PDB entry 5LPX | X-ray diffraction, 1.90 A resolution | chain A

Chain A:
Protein: Annexin A2
Organism: Homo sapiens
UniProtKB: P07355 (ANXA2_HUMAN); numbering as in UniProt (aligned over 2-339)
Chain sequence (339 residues; each row starts with the number of its first residue):
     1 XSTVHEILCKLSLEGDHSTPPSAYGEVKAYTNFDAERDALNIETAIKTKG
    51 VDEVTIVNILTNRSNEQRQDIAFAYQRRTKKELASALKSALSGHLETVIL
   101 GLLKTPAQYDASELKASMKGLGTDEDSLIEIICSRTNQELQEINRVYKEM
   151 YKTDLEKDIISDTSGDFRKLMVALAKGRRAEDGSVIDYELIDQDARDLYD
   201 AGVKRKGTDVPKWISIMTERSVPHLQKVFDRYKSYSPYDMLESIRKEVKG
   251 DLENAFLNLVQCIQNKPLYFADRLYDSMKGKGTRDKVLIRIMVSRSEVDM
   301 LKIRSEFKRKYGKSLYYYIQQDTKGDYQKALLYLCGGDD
Disordered / not traced: 1-28
Construct notes: acetylation (1); engineered mutation Glu26 (Ser in P07355), Glu66 (Ala in P07355)
Modified positions: ACE (acetyl group) at position 1
Ion coordination: Ca2+ site 1: Gly50, Val51, Glu53; Ca2+ site 2: Lys88, Leu91, Glu96; Ca2+ site 3: Met118, Gly120, Gly122, Asp162; Ca2+ site 4: Gly202, Arg205, Gly207, Glu247; Ca2+ site 5: Ser234, Met278, Gly280, Gly282, Asp322
Swiss-Prot annotation at these positions:
  - region: Ser2 to Tyr24 (S100A10-binding site)
  - modified residue: Ser2 (N-acetylserine), Tyr24 (Phosphotyrosine), Lys49 (N6-acetyllysine), Lys152 (N6-acetyllysine), Ser184 (Phosphoserine), Tyr199 (Phosphotyrosine), Lys227 (N6-acetyllysine)
  - cross-link: Lys49 (Glycyl lysine isopeptide (Lys-Gly) (interchain with G-Cter in SUMO1))
  - natural variant: Val98 (V98L: Does not affect interaction with PCSK9)
  - mutagenesis: Tyr24 (Y24A: Abolishes heat stress-induced cell surface localization), Lys28 to Glu36 (No effect on interaction with PCSK9), Arg37 to Lys47 (Slightly decreases interaction with PCSK9), Arg77 to Lys81 (Strongly decreases interaction with PCSK9), Arg77 to Lys80 (Decreases interaction with PCSK9. Strongly decreases interaction with PCSK9; when associated with K-88), Lys80 to Ala84 (No effect on interaction with PCSK9), Lys88 (K88A: Strongly decreases interaction with PCSK9; when associated with 77-A--A-80)
From the paper describing this entry:
  - conformationally variable residues (loop rearrangement, side-chain flip): Tyr30, Phe33
  - post-translational modification sites: Ser2, Ser12, Tyr24 (citing earlier work)
  - mutagenesis - S12E/S26E (20-fold): decreased binding to S100A10

Summary:
The Ca2+ site 1 is built by Gly50, Val51 and Glu53. Lys88, Leu91 and Glu96 form the Ca2+ site 2. From UniProt:
30 mutagenesis sites. The paper reports that S12E/S26E reduce binding to S100A10; modification sites Ser2,
Ser12 and Tyr24.
Chain A is Annexin A2 (Homo sapiens); the structure, Crystal structure of PKC phosphorylation-mimicking mutant
(S26E) Annexin A2, was determined by X-ray diffraction, deposited together with 5LPU, 5LQ0 and 5LQ2.
